2PYG - chain A; structure by X-ray diffraction, 2.10 A resolution.

# Chain A
Protein: Poly(beta-D-mannuronate) C5 epimerase 4
From: Azotobacter vinelandii
Notes: EC 5.1.3.-; fragment: A-module
UniProtKB: Q44493 (ALGE4_AZOVI); residues 1-377 here = UniProt positions 1-377
Chain sequence (377 residues; row label = number of the first residue in the row):
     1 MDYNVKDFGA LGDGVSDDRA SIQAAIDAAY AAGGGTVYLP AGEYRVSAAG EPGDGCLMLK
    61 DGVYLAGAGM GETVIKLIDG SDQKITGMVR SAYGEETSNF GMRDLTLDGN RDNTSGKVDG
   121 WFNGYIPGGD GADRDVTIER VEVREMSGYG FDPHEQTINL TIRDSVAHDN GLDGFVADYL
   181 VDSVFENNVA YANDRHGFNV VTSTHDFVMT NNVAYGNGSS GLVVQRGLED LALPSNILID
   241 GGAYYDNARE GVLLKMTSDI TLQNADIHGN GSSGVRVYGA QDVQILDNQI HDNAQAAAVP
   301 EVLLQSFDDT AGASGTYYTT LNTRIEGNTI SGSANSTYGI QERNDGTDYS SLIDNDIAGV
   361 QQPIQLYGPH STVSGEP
Disordered / not traced: 1, 376-377
Residues lining bound ligands: Ca2+ (CA): Ser91, Ala92, Glu95, Thr97, Gly124, Asp133
What the authors report for this chain:
  - Ca2+ coordination: Ser91, Glu95, Thr97, Gly124, Asp133
  - binding site for glycerol: Tyr149, His154, Asp178
  - catalytic residues: Tyr149, Asp152, His154, Asp178, Arg195 (proposed by the authors, not directly observed)
  - contacts within the chain: Tyr149-Arg195 (hydrogen bond), Asp173-His196, Asp173-Asn199 (hydrogen bond)
  - mutagenesis - F122V, Y149A, Y149F, D152E, H154A, H154F, E155A/Q156A, D178A, D178E, D178N, R195L, Q225A/K255A: abolished catalytic activity
  - mutagenesis - K117A (4-6-fold), K117E, K117R (4-6-fold), F122Y, D152N, P153A (10-fold), E155A (1000-fold), Q156A (10-fold), D173A, D173E, D173N, D173V, R195K (30-fold), H196A (20-30-fold), H196F (100-fold), H196Y (20-30-fold), Q225A (10-20-fold), Q225E (10-20-fold), Q225N (10-20-fold), K255A, K255R: decreased catalytic activity
  - mutagenesis - R249A: unchanged catalytic activity

# In short
Ligands of chain A: Ca2+. From the paper: catalytic residues Tyr149, Asp152 and His154 among others; K117A,
K117E and K117R, among others, reduce catalytic activity; 34 substitutions were tested in all.
Chain A is Poly(beta-D-mannuronate) C5 epimerase 4 (Azotobacter vinelandii); the structure, Azotobacter
vinelandii Mannuronan C-5 epimerase AlgE4 A-module, was determined by X-ray diffraction (same publication as
2PYH).
